8ABJ - chains H and E of the 20 polymer chains in the assembly; structure by electron microscopy, 3.70 A resolution.

== Chain H ==
Protein: Cytochrome b-c1 complex subunit 8
From: Yarrowia lipolytica
UniProtKB: Q6C387 (Q6C387_YARLI); residues 3-95 here correspond to UniProt positions 1-93 (UniProt number = residue number - 2)
Sequence (93 residues; row label = number of the first residue in the row):
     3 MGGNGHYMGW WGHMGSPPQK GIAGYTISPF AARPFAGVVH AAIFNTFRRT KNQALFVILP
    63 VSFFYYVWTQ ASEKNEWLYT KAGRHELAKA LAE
Disordered / not traced: 3-8, 94-95
Small-molecule neighbours: 1,2-diacyl-sn-glycero-3-phosphocholine (PC1): Gln-55, Phe-58, Val-59

== Chain E ==
Protein: Cytochrome b-c1 complex subunit Rieske, mitochondrial
From: Yarrowia lipolytica
Notes: EC 7.1.1.8
UniProtKB: Q6CI02 (Q6CI02_YARLI); numbering as in UniProt (aligned over 1-225)
Sequence (225 residues; row label = number of the first residue in the row):
     1 MSLLRTAAQA VKAPKAYTPL VAAKAFAQTR SVSSQPIGGK STYKIPDFTP YLKKDRNTDA
    61 NRLFSYFMIG SFGMLSAAGA KATVQDFLSN MSASADVLAM AKVEVKLGAI PLGKNVIIKW
   121 RGKPIFIRHR TSEEIEEANE VNVATLRDPQ TDDERVQKPE WLVMIGVCTH LGCVPIGEAG
   181 DFGGWFCPCH GSHYDISGRI RRGPAPLNLE IPEYDFADAE TLVIG
Disordered / not traced: 1-38, 100-225
Small-molecule neighbours:
  - 1,2-diacyl-sn-glycero-3-phosphocholine (PC1): Tyr-66, Gly-73, Ser-76, Ala-77, Ala-80
  - phosphatidylethanolamine (PTY), molecule 1: Ile-69, Phe-72, Gly-73, Ser-76
  - phosphatidylethanolamine (PTY), molecule 2: Ser-76, Gly-79, Ala-80, Lys-81, Ala-82, Thr-83, Val-84, Gln-85, Asp-86, Phe-87

== Chain H / chain E interface ==
Pairs across the interface - 23 pairs, chain H then chain E:
  Ala-25(H) / Thr-42(E)
  Tyr-27(H) / Thr-42(E)  hydrogen bond (side chain-backbone)
  Tyr-27(H) / Ile-45(E)  hydrophobic
  Tyr-27(H) / Pro-46(E)
  Tyr-27(H) / Phe-48(E)
  Thr-28(H) / Phe-48(E)
  Ile-29(H) / Phe-48(E)  hydrophobic
  Ile-29(H) / Leu-52(E)  hydrophobic
  Phe-32(H) / Lys-53(E)
  Phe-32(H) / Asn-61(E)  hydrogen bond (backbone-side chain)
  Phe-32(H) / Arg-62(E)
  Phe-32(H) / Ser-65(E)
  Phe-32(H) / Tyr-66(E)
  Ala-33(H) / Tyr-51(E)
  Ala-33(H) / Leu-52(E)
  Ala-33(H) / Lys-53(E)  hydrogen bond (backbone-backbone)
  Ala-34(H) / Tyr-51(E)
  Ala-34(H) / Lys-53(E)
  Arg-35(H) / Pro-50(E)  hydrogen bond (side chain-backbone)
  Arg-35(H) / Tyr-51(E)  hydrogen bond (backbone-backbone)
  Arg-35(H) / Leu-52(E)  hydrogen bond (side chain-backbone)
  Arg-35(H) / Lys-53(E)
  Ala-38(H) / Pro-50(E)
Other interface residues (no listed pair), chain H (10 interface residues in all): Pro-36
Other interface residues (no listed pair), chain E (13 interface residues in all): Arg-56

== Overview ==
10 residues of chain H and 13 residues of chain E are in contact, with 6 hydrogen bonds. Among the polar pairs
are Tyr-27(H)/Thr-42(E), Phe-32(H)/Asn-61(E) and Arg-35(H)/Pro-50(E). Bound to chain H:
1,2-diacyl-sn-glycero-3-phosphocholine. Bound to chain E: phosphatidylethanolamine and
1,2-diacyl-sn-glycero-3-phosphocholine.
Chain H is Cytochrome b-c1 complex subunit 8 and chain E is Cytochrome b-c1 complex subunit Rieske,
mitochondrial, both from Yarrowia lipolytica; the structure, Complex III2 from Yarrowia lipolytica, antimycin
A bound, c-position, was determined by electron microscopy together with 8AB6, 8AB7, 8AB8, 8AB9, 8ABA, 8ABB
and 11 further entries from the same study.
